PDB entry 6WA9 | X-ray diffraction, 4.62 A resolution (low resolution: residue-level contacts below are approximate; hydrogen-bond / salt-bridge calls are withheld) | chains A and I of the 18 polymer chains in the assembly

[Chain A (and I)]
Molecule: Low calcium response locus protein D
From: Chlamydia pneumoniae
Notes: chain I of this document is another copy of the same molecule, construct and numbering; everything in this record applies to it too
UniProt: Q9Z8L5 (Q9Z8L5_CHLPN); residues 345-710 here = UniProt positions 345-710
Sequence (387 residues; numbered 324 to 710; the number before each row is that of its first residue):
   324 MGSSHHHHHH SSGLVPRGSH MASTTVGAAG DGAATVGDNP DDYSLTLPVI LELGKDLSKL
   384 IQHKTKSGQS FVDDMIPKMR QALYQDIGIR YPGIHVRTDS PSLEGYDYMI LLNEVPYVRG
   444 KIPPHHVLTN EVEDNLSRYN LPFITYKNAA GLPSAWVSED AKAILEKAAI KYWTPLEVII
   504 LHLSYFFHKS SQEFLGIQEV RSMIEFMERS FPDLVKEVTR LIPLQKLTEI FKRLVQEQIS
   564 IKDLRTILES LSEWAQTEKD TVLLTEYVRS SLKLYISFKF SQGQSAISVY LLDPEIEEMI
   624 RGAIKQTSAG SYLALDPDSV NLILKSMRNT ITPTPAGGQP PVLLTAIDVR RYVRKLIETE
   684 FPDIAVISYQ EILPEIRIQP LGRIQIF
Unresolved in the structure: 324-363, 611-613, 626-633, 701-710 (chain I: 324-361, 470-476, 709-710)
Sequence notes: initiating methionine (324); expression tag (325-344)
What the authors report for this chain:
  - mutagenesis - L638A/D639A: unchanged stability
  - mutagenesis - L638A/D639A: abolished binding to CdsO

[Chain A / chain I interface]
Residue-residue contacts (43):
  R403(A) - D364(I)
  Q404(A) - P363(I)
  Y407(A) - Y366(I)
  Y407(A) - S367(I)
  R413(A) - D364(I)
  R413(A) - D365(I)
  R413(A) - Y366(I)
  E522(A) - Y366(I)
  M526(A) - Y366(I)
  F529(A) - D365(I)
  F529(A) - Y366(I)
  S533(A) - Q521(I)
  F534(A) - Q521(I)
  P535(A) - Q521(I)
  D536(A) - Q521(I)
  D536(A) - R524(I)
  L537(A) - I520(I)
  L537(A) - Q521(I)
  E540(A) - Q548(I)
  K565(A) - S367(I)
  K565(A) - L368(I)
  K565(A) - T369(I)
  D566(A) - T369(I)
  D566(A) - N436(I)
  L567(A) - T369(I)
  R568(A) - E516(I)
  R568(A) - F517(I)
  R568(A) - L518(I)
  R568(A) - G519(I)
  T569(A) - N436(I)
  E572(A) - G519(I)
  E572(A) - I520(I)
  S575(A) - I520(I)
  S575(A) - Q548(I)
  E576(A) - K555(I)
  Q579(A) - Q548(I)
  L597(A) - L435(I)
  L597(A) - V438(I)
  L597(A) - P439(I)
  L597(A) - Y440(I)
  Y598(A) - V438(I)
  F601(A) - V438(I)
  F601(A) - P439(I)
Also at the interface, not in a pair above, chain A (30 interface residues in all): Q408, S525, M530, G606, E698
Also at the interface, not in a pair above, chain I (26 interface residues in all): N362, E437, R442, E522, T551

[In short]
30 residues of chain A face 26 of chain I across their interface. From the paper: L638A/D639A of chain A
abolish binding to CdsO; L638A/D639A of chain A leave stability unchanged.
Both chains are Low calcium response locus protein D (Chlamydia pneumoniae). Entry 6WA9 (Structure of the
Chlamydia pneumoniae CdsV and CdsO protein complex) was determined by X-ray diffraction, deposited together
with 6WA6.
